PDB entry 1RMP | X-ray diffraction, 3.00 A resolution | chain A

Chain A:
Name: SIGF1-GFP fusion protein
Source organism: Aequorea victoria
UniProt: P42212 (GFP_AEQVI); residues 2-229 here correspond to UniProt positions 290-517 (UniProt number = residue number + 288)
Chain sequence (226 residues; numbered 2 to 229; 2 numbers in that range are skipped by the numbering (no residue carries them; nothing is unmodelled there); the number before each row is that of its first residue):
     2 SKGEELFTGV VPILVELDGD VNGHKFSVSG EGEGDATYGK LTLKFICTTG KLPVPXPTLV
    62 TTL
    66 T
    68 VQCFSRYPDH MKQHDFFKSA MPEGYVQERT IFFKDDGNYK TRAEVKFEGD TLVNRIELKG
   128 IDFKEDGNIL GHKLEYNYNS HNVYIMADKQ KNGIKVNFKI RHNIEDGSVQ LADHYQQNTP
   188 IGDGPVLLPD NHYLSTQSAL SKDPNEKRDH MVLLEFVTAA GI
Disordered / not traced: 2-3
Differences from the reference sequence: chromophore (66, 66, 66)
Modified residues: 23S ((S)-2-amino-3-(6H-selenolo[2,3-b]-pyrrol-4-yl)-propionic acid) at position 57; T66 ({2-[(1R,2R)-1-amino-2-hydroxypropyl]-4-(4-hydroxybenzylidene)-5-oxo-4,5-dihydro-1H-imidazol-1-yl}acetic acid; CRO)
Covalent attachments: covalent link L64-T66; covalent link T66-V68

Overview:
Chain A is SIGF1-GFP fusion protein (Aequorea victoria); the structure, Probing the Role of Tryptophans in
Aequorea Victoria Green Fluorescent Proteins with an Expanded Genetic Code, was determined by X-ray
diffraction (same publication as 1RM9, 1RMM and 1RMO).
